5YAB - chains B and D of the 4 polymer chains in the assembly; structure by X-ray diffraction, 1.75 A resolution.

# Chain B (and D)
Name: Scyllo-inositol dehydrogenase with L-glucose dehydrogenase activity
From: Paracoccus laeviglucosivorans Nakamura 2015
Notes: fragment: n72s; chain D of this document is another copy of the same molecule, construct and numbering; everything in this record applies to it too
UniProt: K7ZP76 (K7ZP76_9RHOB); numbering as in UniProt (aligned over 1-372)
Chain sequence (380 residues; numbered 1 to 380; the number before each row is that of its first residue):
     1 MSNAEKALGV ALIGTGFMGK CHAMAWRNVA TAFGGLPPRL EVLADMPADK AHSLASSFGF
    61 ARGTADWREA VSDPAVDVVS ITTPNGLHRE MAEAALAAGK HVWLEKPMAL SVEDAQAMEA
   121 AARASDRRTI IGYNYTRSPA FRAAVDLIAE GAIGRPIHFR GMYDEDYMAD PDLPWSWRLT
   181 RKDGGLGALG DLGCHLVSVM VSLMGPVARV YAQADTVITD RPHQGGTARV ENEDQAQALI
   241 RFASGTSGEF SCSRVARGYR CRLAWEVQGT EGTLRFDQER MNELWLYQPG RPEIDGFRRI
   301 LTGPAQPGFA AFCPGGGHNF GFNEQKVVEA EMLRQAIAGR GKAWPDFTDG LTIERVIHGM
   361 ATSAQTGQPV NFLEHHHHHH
Not modelled in the structure: 1-6, 373-380 (chain D: 1-5, 374-380)
Sequence notes: engineered mutation Ser72 (Asn in K7ZP76); expression tag (373-380)
What the authors report for this chain:
  - binding site for acetate ion: Tyr135, His318
  - mutagenesis - K106A, D191A, H195A: abolished catalytic activity
  - mutagenesis - R178A (10-fold), H318A: decreased catalytic activity on scyllo-inositol
  - mutagenesis - R178A (approximately 5-fold): increased catalytic activity on L-glucose
  - mutagenesis - H318A: abolished catalytic activity on L-glucose

# Chain B / chain D interface
Residue-residue contacts - 91 pairs, chain B then chain D:
  Ile157(B) - Val217(D)  hydrophobic
  Ile157(B) - Gln235(D)  hydrogen bond (backbone-side chain)
  Ile157(B) - Val255(D)  hydrophobic
  His158(B) - Gln235(D)
  His158(B) - Gln237(D)
  Arg160(B) - Met162(D)
  Arg160(B) - Asp164(D)  salt bridge
  Arg160(B) - Ser251(D)  hydrogen bond
  Arg160(B) - Arg262(D)
  Met162(B) - Arg160(D)
  Asp164(B) - Arg160(D)  salt bridge
  Asp164(B) - Gln268(D)  hydrogen bond
  Arg209(B) - Tyr211(D)  hydrogen bond
  Tyr211(B) - Arg209(D)  hydrogen bond
  Tyr211(B) - Tyr211(D)  hydrophobic
  Tyr211(B) - Leu239(D)
  Gln213(B) - Leu239(D)
  Gln213(B) - Ile240(D)  hydrogen bond (side chain-backbone)
  Gln213(B) - Arg241(D)
  Ala214(B) - Arg241(D)  hydrogen bond (backbone-side chain)
  Asp215(B) - Arg241(D)  salt bridge
  Asp215(B) - Ser247(D)  hydrogen bond
  Val217(B) - Arg155(D)
  Val217(B) - Ile157(D)  hydrophobic
  Gln235(B) - Ile157(D)  hydrogen bond (side chain-backbone)
  Gln235(B) - His158(D)
  Gln235(B) - Ser247(D)  hydrogen bond
  Gln237(B) - His158(D)
  Gln237(B) - Leu239(D)
  Gln237(B) - Ser247(D)
  Gln237(B) - Glu249(D)
  Leu239(B) - Tyr211(D)
  Leu239(B) - Gln213(D)
  Leu239(B) - Gln237(D)
  Leu239(B) - Leu239(D)  hydrophobic
  Ile240(B) - Gln213(D)  hydrogen bond (backbone-side chain)
  Arg241(B) - Gln213(D)
  Arg241(B) - Ala214(D)  hydrogen bond (side chain-backbone)
  Arg241(B) - Asp215(D)  salt bridge
  Ser247(B) - Gln213(D)
  Ser247(B) - Asp215(D)  hydrogen bond
  Ser247(B) - Gln235(D)  hydrogen bond
  Ser247(B) - Gln237(D)
  Gly248(B) - Gln213(D)
  Glu249(B) - Gln237(D)
  Glu249(B) - Phe250(D)
  Glu249(B) - Ser251(D)
  Phe250(B) - Glu249(D)
  Ser251(B) - Arg160(D)  hydrogen bond
  Ser251(B) - Glu249(D)
  Val255(B) - Ile157(D)  hydrophobic
  Ala256(B) - Gln268(D)
  Arg257(B) - Gly269(D)
  Arg257(B) - Thr270(D)  hydrogen bond (side chain-backbone)
  Arg257(B) - Glu271(D)  salt bridge
  Arg257(B) - Gly272(D)
  Arg257(B) - Thr273(D)  hydrogen bond (backbone-side chain)
  Arg257(B) - Tyr287(D)
  Arg257(B) - Pro289(D)
  Arg257(B) - Phe297(D)
  Gly258(B) - Tyr287(D)
  Gly258(B) - Phe297(D)
  Tyr259(B) - Glu266(D)  hydrogen bond
  Tyr259(B) - Gln268(D)
  Tyr259(B) - Arg275(D)  hydrogen bond
  Tyr259(B) - Phe297(D)
  Arg260(B) - Tyr287(D)  hydrogen bond
  Arg260(B) - Asp295(D)  salt bridge
  Arg262(B) - Arg160(D)
  Arg262(B) - Glu266(D)  salt bridge
  Arg262(B) - Arg275(D)
  Glu266(B) - Tyr259(D)  hydrogen bond
  Glu266(B) - Arg262(D)  salt bridge
  Gln268(B) - Asp164(D)  hydrogen bond
  Gln268(B) - Ala256(D)
  Gln268(B) - Tyr259(D)
  Gln268(B) - Arg262(D)
  Gly269(B) - Arg257(D)
  Thr270(B) - Arg257(D)  hydrogen bond (backbone-side chain)
  Glu271(B) - Arg257(D)  salt bridge
  Gly272(B) - Arg257(D)
  Thr273(B) - Arg257(D)  hydrogen bond (side chain-backbone)
  Arg275(B) - Tyr259(D)  hydrogen bond
  Arg275(B) - Arg262(D)
  Tyr287(B) - Arg257(D)
  Tyr287(B) - Gly258(D)
  Tyr287(B) - Arg260(D)  hydrogen bond
  Pro289(B) - Arg257(D)
  Asp295(B) - Arg260(D)  salt bridge
  Phe297(B) - Gly258(D)
  Phe297(B) - Tyr259(D)
Interface residues without a listed pair, chain B (45 interface residues in all): Arg155, Asp166, Ala212, Ala238, Gly367
Interface residues without a listed pair, chain D (44 interface residues in all): Asp166, Ala212, Ala238, Pro369

# Overview
Chain B and chain D form an interface of 45 and 44 residues respectively; the contacts include 26 hydrogen
bonds and 10 salt bridges. Polar contacts include Arg160(B)-Asp164(D), Asp215(B)-Arg241(D) and
Arg257(B)-Glu271(D). The paper reports a binding site for acetate ion at Tyr135(B) and His318(B); K106A, D191A
and H195A of chain B abolish catalytic activity; 5 substitutions were tested in all.
Chain B and chain D are both Scyllo-inositol dehydrogenase with L-glucose dehydrogenase activity (Paracoccus
laeviglucosivorans Nakamura 2015); the structure, Crystal structure of scyllo-inositol dehydrogenase with
L-glucose dehydrogenase activity, was determined by X-ray diffraction, deposited together with 5YA8, 5YAP and
5YAQ.
